2GTG - chain A; structure by X-ray diffraction, 2.40 A resolution.

Chain A:
Name: Proactivator polypeptide
From: Homo sapiens
Notes: fragment: saposin C, residues 311-391
UniProtKB: P07602 (SAP_HUMAN); residues 1-81 here correspond to UniProt positions 311-391 (UniProt number = residue number + 310)
Sequence (83 residues; each row starts with the number of its first residue; numbers below 1 keep their minus sign (Met-1 is residue -1)):
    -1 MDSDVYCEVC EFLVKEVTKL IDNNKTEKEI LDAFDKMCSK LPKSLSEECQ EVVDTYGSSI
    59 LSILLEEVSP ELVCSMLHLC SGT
Not modelled in the structure: -1 to 1, 80-81
Differences from the reference sequence: initiating methionine (-1); cloning artifact (0)
Cystine bridges: Cys5-Cys78, Cys8-Cys72, Cys36-Cys47
What the authors report for this chain:
  - conformationally variable residues: Tyr54

In short:
From the paper: conformational variability at Tyr54.
Chain A is Proactivator polypeptide (Homo sapiens); the structure, Crystal Structure of Human Saposin C, was
determined by X-ray diffraction together with 2DOB from the same study.
